7KAT - chains A and C of the 6 polymer chains in the assembly; structure by electron microscopy, 4.40 A resolution (low resolution: residue-level contacts below are approximate; hydrogen-bond / salt-bridge calls are withheld).

[Chain A]
Name: Protein transport protein SEC61
Source organism: Saccharomyces cerevisiae BY4741
Notes: engineered mutation(s): M90L/T185I/M294I/M450L
UniProt: P32915 (SC61A_YEAST); numbering as in UniProt (aligned over 1-480)
Sequence (480 residues; numbered 1 to 480; the number before each row is that of its first residue):
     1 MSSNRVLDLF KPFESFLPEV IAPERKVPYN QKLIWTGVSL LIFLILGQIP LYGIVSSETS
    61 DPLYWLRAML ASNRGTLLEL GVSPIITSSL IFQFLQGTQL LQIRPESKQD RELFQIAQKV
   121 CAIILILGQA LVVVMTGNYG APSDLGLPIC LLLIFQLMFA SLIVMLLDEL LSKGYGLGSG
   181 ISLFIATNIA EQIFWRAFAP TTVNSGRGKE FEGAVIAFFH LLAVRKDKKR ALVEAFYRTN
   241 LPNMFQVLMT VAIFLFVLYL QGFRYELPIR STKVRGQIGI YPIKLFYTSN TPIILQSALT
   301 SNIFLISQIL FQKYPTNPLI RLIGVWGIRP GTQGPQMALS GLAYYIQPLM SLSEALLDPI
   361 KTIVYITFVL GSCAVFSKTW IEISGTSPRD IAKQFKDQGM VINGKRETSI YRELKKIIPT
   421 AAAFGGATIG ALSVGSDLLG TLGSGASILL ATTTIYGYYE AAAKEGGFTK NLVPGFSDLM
Disordered / not traced: 1-11, 56-61, 143-146, 329-335, 469-480
Sequence notes: variant Leu90 (Met in P32915), Ile185 (Thr in P32915), Ile294 (Met in P32915), Leu450 (Met in P32915)
UniProt features mapped onto this chain:
  - mutagenesis: Lys273 (K273P/G: Severe growth defect), Arg275 (R275D/G/P/Q/Y: Severe growth defect; R275E/F/V: Severe growth defect; lowers SRP-dependent and SRP-independent translocation), Gly276 (G276P: Severe growth defect), Lys405 (K405D/E/P: Severe growth defect), Arg406 (R406D: Severe growth defect; lowers SRP-dependent translocation; R406E: Severe growth defect; lowers SRP-dependent and SRP-independent translocation; R406H/W: Severe growth defect)

[Chain C]
Name: Protein transport protein SSS1
Source organism: Saccharomyces cerevisiae BY4741
UniProt: P35179 (SC61G_YEAST); residue numbers follow UniProt; this construct covers 1-80
Sequence (80 residues; each row starts with the number of its first residue):
     1 MARASEKGEE KKQSNNQVEK LVEAPVEFVR EGTQFLAKCK KPDLKEYTKI VKAVGIGFIA
    61 VGIIGYAIKL IHIPIRYVIV
Disordered / not traced: 1-25

[Chain A / chain C interface]
Pairs across the interface (46; chain A residue first):
  Leu40(A) - Val61(C)
  Leu44(A) - Gly65(C)
  Leu44(A) - Ile68(C)
  Ile45(A) - Ile68(C)
  Ile45(A) - His72(C)
  Gln48(A) - Ile68(C)
  Gln48(A) - Lys69(C)
  Gln48(A) - His72(C)
  Gln48(A) - Arg76(C)
  Thr187(A) - Val61(C)
  Ala190(A) - Phe58(C)
  Glu191(A) - Gly62(C)
  Glu191(A) - Gly65(C)
  Glu191(A) - Tyr66(C)
  Glu191(A) - Lys69(C)
  Phe194(A) - Gly62(C)
  Phe194(A) - Ile63(C)
  Trp195(A) - Tyr66(C)
  Trp195(A) - Lys69(C)
  Trp195(A) - Ile73(C)
  Phe198(A) - Tyr66(C)
  Pro200(A) - Tyr66(C)
  Pro200(A) - Leu70(C)
  Leu255(A) - Tyr47(C)
  Leu258(A) - Val51(C)
  Leu258(A) - Val54(C)
  Tyr259(A) - Tyr47(C)
  Gly262(A) - Lys40(C)
  Gly262(A) - Pro42(C)
  Phe263(A) - Lys40(C)
  Phe263(A) - Lys41(C)
  Arg264(A) - Cys39(C)
  Arg264(A) - Lys40(C)
  Tyr265(A) - Phe35(C)
  Tyr265(A) - Lys38(C)
  Tyr265(A) - Cys39(C)
  Glu266(A) - Lys40(C)
  Ile417(A) - Lys38(C)
  Ala421(A) - Phe35(C)
  Ala423(A) - Phe28(C)
  Phe424(A) - Gly32(C)
  Ile455(A) - Val54(C)
  Ile455(A) - Phe58(C)
  Tyr459(A) - Lys49(C)
  Tyr459(A) - Ile50(C)
  Tyr459(A) - Ala53(C)
Also at the interface, not in a pair above, chain A (31 interface residues in all): Leu41, Pro50, Ala199, Phe254, Ala451, Tyr456
Also at the interface, not in a pair above, chain C (31 interface residues in all): Leu36, Glu46, Ile59, Ile64, Val80

[Summary]
Chain A and chain C each contribute 31 residues to their interface. Curated annotation (UniProt) lists 5
mutagenesis sites on chain A.
Here chain A is Protein transport protein SEC61 and chain C is Protein transport protein SSS1, both from
Saccharomyces cerevisiae BY4741. Entry 7KAT (Cryo-EM structure of the Sec complex from S. cerevisiae, Sec61
pore ring and Sec63 FN3 double ...) was determined by electron microscopy (same publication as 7KAH, 7KAI,
7KAJ, 7KAK, 7KAL, 7KAM and 8 further entries).
